9IN7 - chain A; structure by X-ray diffraction, 1.13 A resolution.

Chain A:
Protein: Viral rhodopsin OLPVR1
From: Organic Lake phycodnavirus
UniProtKB: F2Y337 (F2Y337_9PHYC); numbering as in UniProt (aligned over 1-223)
Amino-acid sequence (231 residues; row label = number of the first residue in the row):
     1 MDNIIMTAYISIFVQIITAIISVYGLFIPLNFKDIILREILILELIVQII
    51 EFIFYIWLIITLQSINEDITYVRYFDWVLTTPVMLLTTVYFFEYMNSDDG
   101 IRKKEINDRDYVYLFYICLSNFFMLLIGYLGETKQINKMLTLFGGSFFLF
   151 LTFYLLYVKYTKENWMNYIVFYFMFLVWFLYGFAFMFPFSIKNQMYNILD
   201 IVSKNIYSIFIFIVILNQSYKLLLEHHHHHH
Unresolved in the structure: 225-231
Covalent attachments: retinal (RET) linked to Lys204
Modified / non-standard residues: Met1 (N-formylmethionine; FME)
Sequence notes: expression tag (224-231)
Ion coordination: Na+: Asp68, Glu132
Ligand contacts:
  - 97N ((2S)-2,3-dihydroxypropyl (9Z)-hexadec-9-enoate): Phe91, Met95, Met166, Ile169, Val170, Phe173, Met174, Val177, Trp178, Val202, Ser203, Tyr207, Phe210
  - eicosane (LFA), molecule 1: Asn3, Thr7, Ile10, Phe173, Gln194, Ile198, Val202, Ile206
  - eicosane (LFA), molecule 2: Tyr9, Ile56, Ile59, Ile60, Gln63
  - eicosane (LFA), molecule 3: Gln15, Ile16, Ala19, Leu45, Gln48, Ile49, Phe52
  - eicosane (LFA), molecule 4: Leu26, Phe27, Arg38
  - eicosane (LFA), molecule 5: Ile50, Ile53, Phe54, Trp57, Tyr71, Val72, Phe75, Asp76, Leu79
  - eicosane (LFA), molecule 6: Ile53, Ile56, Trp57, Ile60, Thr61
  - eicosane (LFA), molecule 7: Phe75, Val78, Leu79, Phe122
  - eicosane (LFA), molecule 8: Tyr116, Leu119, Ser120, Phe123, Leu126, Ile127, Phe148, Leu151, Leu155
  - eicosane (LFA), molecule 9: Phe150, Phe153, Tyr154, Tyr157, Phe171, Tyr172, Phe175
  - eicosane (LFA), molecule 10: Ile191, Gln194, Met195, Ile198, Leu199, Val202
  - retinal (RET): Tyr74, Trp77, Thr80, Thr81, Met84, Met124, Leu125, Gly128, Thr141, Leu142, Gly145, Ser146, Leu149, Trp178, Tyr181, Gly182, Phe185, Tyr196, Asp200, Ser203

In short:
Bound to chain A: compound 97N and 10 copies of eicosane. Retinal is covalently linked to Lys204. Asp68 and
Glu132 form the Na+ site.
Chain A is Viral rhodopsin OLPVR1 (Organic Lake phycodnavirus); the structure, True-atomic resolution crystal
structure of the closed state of the viral channelrhodopsin OLPVR1, was determined by X-ray diffraction (same
publication as 9IN8 and 9IN9).
